7XK4 - chains E and F of the 6 polymer chains in the assembly; structure by electron microscopy, 3.10 A resolution.

Chain E:
Protein: Na(+)-translocating NADH-quinone reductase subunit E
Source organism: Vibrio cholerae O395
Notes: EC 7.2.1.1
Reference sequence: A5F5Y5 (NQRE_VIBC3); numbering as in UniProt (aligned over 1-198)
Amino-acid sequence (198 residues; numbered 1 to 198; the number before each row is that of its first residue):
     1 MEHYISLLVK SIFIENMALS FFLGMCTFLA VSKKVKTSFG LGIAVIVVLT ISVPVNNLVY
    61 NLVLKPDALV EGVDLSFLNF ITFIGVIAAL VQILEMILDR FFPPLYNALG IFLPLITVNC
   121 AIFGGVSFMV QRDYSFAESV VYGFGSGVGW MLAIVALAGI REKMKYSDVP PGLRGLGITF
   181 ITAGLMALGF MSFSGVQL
Bound ions: Ca2+ near Ser11 (its only coordinating residue here)
Residues lining bound ligands: 2Fe-2S cluster (FES): Gly24, Met25, Cys26, Asn119, Cys120

Chain F:
Protein: Na(+)-translocating NADH-quinone reductase subunit F
Source organism: Vibrio cholerae O395
Notes: EC 7.2.1.1
Reference sequence: A5F5Y4 (NQRF_VIBC3); residues 1-408 here = UniProt positions 1-408
Amino-acid sequence (414 residues; row label = number of the first residue in the row):
     1 MSTIIFGVVM FTLIILALVL VILFAKSKLV PTGDITISIN GDPEKAIVTQ PGGKLLTALA
    61 GAGVFVSSAC GGGGSCGQCR VKIKSGGGDI LPTELDHISK GEAREGERLA CQVAVKADMD
   121 LELPEEIFGV KKWECTVISN DNKATFIKEL KLAIPDGESV PFRAGGYIQI EAPAHHVKYA
   181 DFDVPEKYRG DWDKFNLFRY ESKVDEPIIR AYSMANYPEE FGIIMLNVRI ATPPPNNPNV
   241 PPGQMSSYIW SLKAGDKCTI SGPFGEFFAK DTDAEMVFIG GGAGMAPMRS HIFDQLKRLK
   301 SKRKMSYWYG ARSKREMFYV EDFDGLAAEN DNFVWHCALS DPQPEDNWTG YTGFIHNVLY
   361 ENYLKDHEAP EDCEYYMCGP PMMNAAVINM LKNLGVEEEN ILLDDFGGHH HHHH
Not modelled in the structure: 409-414
Differences from the reference sequence: expression tag (409-414)
Residues lining bound ligands:
  - FAD (flavin-adenine dinucleotide): Tyr167, Arg210, Ala211, Tyr212, Ser213, Asn227, Val228, Arg229, Ala231, Thr232, Pro233, Pro234, Val240, Pro241, Pro242, Gly243, Gln244, Met245, Ser246, Ala283, Phe406, Gly407
  - 2Fe-2S cluster (FES): Leu56, Gly71, Gly72, Gly73, Gly74, Cys76, Cys79, Cys111
UniProt features mapped onto this chain:
  - binding site ([2Fe-2S] cluster): Cys70, Cys76, Cys79, Cys111

Interface between chain E and chain F:
Residue-residue contacts (16):
  Val70(E) - Phe6(F)  hydrophobic
  Val73(E) - Phe6(F)  hydrophobic
  Leu75(E) - Met10(F)  hydrophobic
  Leu78(E) - Met10(F)  hydrophobic
  Leu78(E) - Phe11(F)  hydrophobic
  Ile81(E) - Phe11(F)  hydrophobic
  Thr82(E) - Ile14(F)
  Gly85(E) - Leu18(F)
  Val86(E) - Leu18(F)
  Ile93(E) - Val21(F)  hydrophobic
  Ile93(E) - Ala25(F)  hydrophobic
  Met96(E) - Ala25(F)  hydrophobic
  Met96(E) - Lys26(F)
  Met96(E) - Val30(F)  hydrophobic
  Ile97(E) - Leu29(F)  hydrophobic
  Arg100(E) - Leu29(F)
Interface residues without a listed pair, chain E (17 interface residues in all): Asp74, Phe77, Ala89, Gln92, Phe101
Interface residues without a listed pair, chain F (15 interface residues in all): Thr3, Gly7, Ile15, Ile22, Pro31

Overview:
Chain E and chain F form an interface of 17 and 15 residues respectively. Ligands of chain E: 2Fe-2S cluster.
Chain F binds 2Fe-2S cluster and flavin-adenine dinucleotide. From UniProt: 4 [2Fe-2S] cluster-binding
residues on chain F.
Here chain E is Na(+)-translocating NADH-quinone reductase subunit E and chain F is Na(+)-translocating
NADH-quinone reductase subunit F, both from Vibrio cholerae O395. Entry 7XK4 (Cryo-EM structure of Na+-pumping
NADH-ubiquinone oxidoreductase from Vibrio cholerae, state 2) was determined by electron microscopy, deposited
together with 7XK3, 7XK5, 7XK6 and 7XK7.
